PDB entry 4Y9Y | X-ray diffraction, 2.80 A resolution | chains A and B of the 28 polymer chains in the assembly

# Chain A
Protein: Proteasome subunit alpha type-2
Organism: Saccharomyces cerevisiae S288c
Notes: EC 3.4.25.1
Reference sequence: P23639 (PSA2_YEAST); residues 1-250 here = UniProt positions 1-250
Sequence (250 residues; numbered 1 to 250; the number before each row is that of its first residue):
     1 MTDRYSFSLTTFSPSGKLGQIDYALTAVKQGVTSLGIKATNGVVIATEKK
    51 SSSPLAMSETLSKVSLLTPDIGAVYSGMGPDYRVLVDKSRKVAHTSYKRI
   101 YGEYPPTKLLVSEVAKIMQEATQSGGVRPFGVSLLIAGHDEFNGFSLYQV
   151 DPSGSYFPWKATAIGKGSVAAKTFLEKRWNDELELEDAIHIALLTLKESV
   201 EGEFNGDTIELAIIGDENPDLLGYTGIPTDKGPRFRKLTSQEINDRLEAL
Curated features (UniProtKB/Swiss-Prot):
  - cross-link: K108 (Glycyl lysine isopeptide (Lys-Gly) (interchain with G-Cter in ubiquitin))

# Chain B
Protein: Proteasome subunit alpha type-3
Organism: Saccharomyces cerevisiae S288c
Notes: EC 3.4.25.1
Reference sequence: P23638 (PSA3_YEAST); residues 0-257 here correspond to UniProt positions 1-258 (UniProt number = residue number + 1)
Sequence (258 residues; numbered 0 to 257; the number before each row is that of its first residue; numbering starts at 0):
     0 MGSRRYDSRTTIFSPEGRLYQVEYALESISHAGTAIGIMASDGIVLAAER
    50 KVTSTLLEQDTSTEKLYKLNDKIAVAVAGLTADAEILINTARIHAQNYLK
   100 TYNEDIPVEILVRRLSDIKQGYTQHGGLRPFGVSFIYAGYDDRYGYQLYT
   150 SNPSGNYTGWKAISVGANTSAAQTLLQMDYKDDMKVDDAIELALKTLSKT
   200 TDSSALTYDRLEFATIRKGANDGEVYQKIFKPQEIKDILVKTGITKKDED
   250 EEADEDMK
Unresolved in the structure: 0, 245-257
Curated features (UniProtKB/Swiss-Prot):
  - cross-link (Glycyl lysine isopeptide (Lys-Gly)): K99 (interchain with G-Cter in ubiquitin), K198 (interchain with G-Cter in ubiquitin), K230 (interchain with G-Cter in ubiquitin)

# Chain A / chain B interface
Residue-residue contacts (66):
  R4(A) - S2(B)  hydrogen bond (backbone-side chain)
  Y5(A) - S2(B)
  Y5(A) - Y5(B)
  S6(A) - G125(B)
  S6(A) - L127(B)
  F7(A) - S2(B)
  F7(A) - Y5(B)
  F7(A) - D6(B)
  F7(A) - G126(B)
  S8(A) - G126(B)  hydrogen bond (backbone-backbone)
  S8(A) - L127(B)
  S8(A) - R128(B)  hydrogen bond (side chain-backbone)
  T10(A) - R128(B)
  T11(A) - S7(B)
  T11(A) - T9(B)
  T11(A) - Q20(B)
  F12(A) - Q20(B)
  F12(A) - Y23(B)
  F12(A) - A24(B)  hydrophobic
  F12(A) - S27(B)
  F12(A) - L79(B)  hydrophobic
  F12(A) - R128(B)
  F12(A) - P129(B)
  F12(A) - G131(B)
  S13(A) - Y23(B)
  P14(A) - Y23(B)  hydrophobic
  P14(A) - E26(B)
  S15(A) - E26(B)
  S15(A) - H30(B)
  G16(A) - Y23(B)
  G16(A) - S27(B)  hydrogen bond (backbone-side chain)
  L18(A) - R128(B)
  K38(A) - E57(B)  salt bridge
  K116(A) - I85(B)
  Q119(A) - A81(B)
  Q119(A) - D82(B)  hydrogen bond
  Q119(A) - I85(B)
  Q119(A) - R128(B)
  T122(A) - R128(B)  hydrogen bond (backbone-side chain)
  Q123(A) - Y121(B)
  Q123(A) - L127(B)
  Q123(A) - R128(B)  hydrogen bond (side chain-backbone)
  Q123(A) - P129(B)
  Q123(A) - F130(B)
  G125(A) - L127(B)
  S153(A) - A81(B)
  G154(A) - A81(B)
  S155(A) - A81(B)
  Y156(A) - E84(B)  hydrogen bond
  F157(A) - L56(B)  hydrophobic
  P158(A) - L56(B)
  P158(A) - E57(B)  hydrogen bond (backbone-backbone)
  P158(A) - T60(B)
  P158(A) - S61(B)
  W159(A) - S53(B)
  W159(A) - L55(B)
  W159(A) - L56(B)
  K160(A) - T54(B)
  K160(A) - L55(B)  hydrogen bond (backbone-backbone)
  K160(A) - L56(B)
  K160(A) - E57(B)
  A161(A) - L55(B)
  K172(A) - L55(B)
  L175(A) - L55(B)  hydrophobic
  E176(A) - T54(B)
  E176(A) - L55(B)
Interface residues without a listed pair, chain A (33 interface residues in all): S112, S124
Interface residues without a listed pair, chain B (32 interface residues in all): T80

# Summary
The interface between chain A and chain B involves 33 residues on one side and 32 on the other, with 10
hydrogen bonds and 1 salt bridge. Polar contacts include K38(A)-E57(B), R4(A)-S2(B) and S8(A)-R128(B).
Here chain A is Proteasome subunit alpha type-2 and chain B is Proteasome subunit alpha type-3, both from
Saccharomyces cerevisiae S288c. Entry 4Y9Y (Yeast 20S proteasome beta2-H116E mutant) was determined by X-ray
diffraction together with 4Y69, 4Y6A, 4Y6V, 4Y6Z, 4Y70, 4Y74 and 34 further entries from the same study.
